PDB entry 4INU | X-ray diffraction, 3.10 A resolution | chains A and G of the 28 polymer chains in the assembly

# Chain A
Protein: Proteasome component Y7
From: Saccharomyces cerevisiae
Notes: EC 3.4.25.1
UniProt: P23639 (PSA2_YEAST); residue numbers follow UniProt; this construct covers 1-250
Chain sequence (250 residues; each row starts with the number of its first residue):
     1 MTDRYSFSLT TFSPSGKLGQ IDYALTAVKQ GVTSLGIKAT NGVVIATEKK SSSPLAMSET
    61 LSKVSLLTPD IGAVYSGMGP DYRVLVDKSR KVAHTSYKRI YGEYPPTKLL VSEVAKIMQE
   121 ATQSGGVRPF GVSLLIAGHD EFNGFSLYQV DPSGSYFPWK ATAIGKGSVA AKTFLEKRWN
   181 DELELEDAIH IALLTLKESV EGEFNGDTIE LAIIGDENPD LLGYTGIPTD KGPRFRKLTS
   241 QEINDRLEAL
Curated features (UniProtKB/Swiss-Prot):
  - cross-link: Lys108 (Glycyl lysine isopeptide (Lys-Gly) (interchain with G-Cter in ubiquitin))

# Chain G
Protein: Proteasome component C7-alpha
From: Saccharomyces cerevisiae
Notes: EC 3.4.25.1
UniProt: P21243 (PSA6_YEAST); residues -8 to 243 here correspond to UniProt positions 1-252 (UniProt number = residue number + 9)
Chain sequence (252 residues; numbered -8 to 243; the number before each row is that of its first residue; numbers below 1 keep their minus sign (Met-8 is residue -8)):
    -8 MSGAAAASAA GYDRHITIFS PEGRLYQVEY AFKATNQTNI NSLAVRGKDC TVVISQKKVP
    52 DKLLDPTTVS YIFCISRTIG MVVNGPIPDA RNAALRAKAE AAEFRYKYGY DMPCDVLAKR
   112 MANLSQIYTQ RAYMRPLGVI LTFVSVDEEL GPSIYKTDPA GYYVGYKATA TGPKQQEITT
   172 NLENHFKKSK IDHINEESWE KVVEFAITHM IDALGTEFSK NDLEVGVATK DKFFTLSAEN
   232 IEERLVAIAE QD
Disordered / not traced: -8 to 0

# Interface between chain A and chain G
Residue-residue contacts (66; chain A residue first):
  Asp3(A) - Arg122(G)  salt bridge
  Asp3(A) - Tyr124(G)
  Tyr5(A) - Ile7(G)
  Tyr5(A) - Ala123(G)  hydrophobic
  Tyr5(A) - Tyr124(G)  hydrophobic
  Leu9(A) - Ile7(G)  hydrophobic
  Leu9(A) - Ile9(G)  hydrophobic
  Leu9(A) - Ala123(G)  hydrophobic
  Gln20(A) - Ile9(G)
  Gln20(A) - Phe10(G)  hydrogen bond (side chain-backbone)
  Tyr23(A) - Phe10(G)  hydrophobic
  Tyr23(A) - Ser11(G)
  Tyr23(A) - Pro12(G)  hydrophobic
  Tyr23(A) - Gly14(G)
  Ala24(A) - Phe10(G)  hydrophobic
  Thr26(A) - Glu13(G)
  Ala27(A) - Gly14(G)
  Gln30(A) - Glu13(G)
  Ser52(A) - Tyr153(G)  hydrogen bond
  Pro54(A) - Lys158(G)
  Pro54(A) - Glu174(G)
  Leu55(A) - Tyr157(G)
  Leu55(A) - Lys158(G)  hydrogen bond (backbone-backbone)
  Leu55(A) - Ala159(G)
  Leu55(A) - Thr170(G)
  Leu55(A) - Glu174(G)
  Leu55(A) - Phe177(G)  hydrophobic
  Ala56(A) - Gly156(G)
  Ala56(A) - Tyr157(G)  hydrophobic
  Met57(A) - Val155(G)
  Met57(A) - Gly156(G)  hydrogen bond (backbone-backbone)
  Met57(A) - Tyr157(G)
  Met57(A) - Lys158(G)
  Thr60(A) - Tyr146(G)
  Thr60(A) - Val155(G)
  Thr60(A) - Gly156(G)  hydrogen bond (side chain-backbone)
  Leu61(A) - Tyr153(G)
  Leu61(A) - Val155(G)  hydrophobic
  Met78(A) - Phe10(G)  hydrophobic
  Met78(A) - Leu16(G)  hydrophobic
  Pro80(A) - Gln117(G)
  Pro80(A) - Ala151(G)
  Pro80(A) - Gly152(G)
  Pro80(A) - Tyr153(G)
  Asp81(A) - Gln117(G)
  Arg83(A) - Ala113(G)  hydrogen bond (side chain-backbone)
  Arg83(A) - Asn114(G)
  Arg83(A) - Gly152(G)  hydrogen bond (side chain-backbone)
  Arg83(A) - Tyr154(G)
  Val84(A) - Asn114(G)
  Val84(A) - Gln117(G)
  Asp87(A) - Lys110(G)  salt bridge
  Asp87(A) - Asn114(G)
  Gly125(A) - Arg122(G)
  Gly126(A) - Arg122(G)
  Gly126(A) - Ala123(G)  hydrogen bond (backbone-backbone)
  Val127(A) - Gln121(G)
  Val127(A) - Arg122(G)
  Arg128(A) - Thr8(G)
  Arg128(A) - Phe10(G)
  Arg128(A) - Leu16(G)
  Arg128(A) - Thr120(G)  hydrogen bond (side chain-backbone)
  Arg128(A) - Gln121(G)  hydrogen bond (backbone-backbone)
  Pro129(A) - Phe10(G)
  Phe130(A) - Gln121(G)
  Gly131(A) - Phe10(G)
Other interface residues (no listed pair), chain A (32 interface residues in all): Thr2, Ser53, Ala121
Other interface residues (no listed pair), chain G (33 interface residues in all): Arg37, Leu173

# In short
32 residues of chain A and 33 residues of chain G are in contact, with 10 hydrogen bonds and 2 salt bridges.
Polar contacts include Asp3(A)-Arg122(G), Asp87(A)-Lys110(G) and Gln20(A)-Phe10(G).
Chain A is Proteasome component Y7 and chain G is Proteasome component C7-alpha, both from Saccharomyces
cerevisiae; the structure, Yeast 20S proteasome in complex with the vinyl sulfone LU112, was determined by
X-ray diffraction, deposited together with 4INR and 4INT.
